Entry 2ZUW (X-ray diffraction, 2.11 A resolution); this record covers chains A and B.

# Chain A (and B)
Protein: Lacto-N-biose phosphorylase
Source organism: Bifidobacterium longum
Notes: EC 2.4.1.211; chain B of this document is another copy of the same molecule, construct and numbering; everything in this record applies to it too
Reference sequence: Q5NU17 (Q5NU17_BIFLO); residues 1-751 here = UniProt positions 1-751
Amino-acid sequence (759 residues; numbered 1 to 759; the number before each row is that of its first residue):
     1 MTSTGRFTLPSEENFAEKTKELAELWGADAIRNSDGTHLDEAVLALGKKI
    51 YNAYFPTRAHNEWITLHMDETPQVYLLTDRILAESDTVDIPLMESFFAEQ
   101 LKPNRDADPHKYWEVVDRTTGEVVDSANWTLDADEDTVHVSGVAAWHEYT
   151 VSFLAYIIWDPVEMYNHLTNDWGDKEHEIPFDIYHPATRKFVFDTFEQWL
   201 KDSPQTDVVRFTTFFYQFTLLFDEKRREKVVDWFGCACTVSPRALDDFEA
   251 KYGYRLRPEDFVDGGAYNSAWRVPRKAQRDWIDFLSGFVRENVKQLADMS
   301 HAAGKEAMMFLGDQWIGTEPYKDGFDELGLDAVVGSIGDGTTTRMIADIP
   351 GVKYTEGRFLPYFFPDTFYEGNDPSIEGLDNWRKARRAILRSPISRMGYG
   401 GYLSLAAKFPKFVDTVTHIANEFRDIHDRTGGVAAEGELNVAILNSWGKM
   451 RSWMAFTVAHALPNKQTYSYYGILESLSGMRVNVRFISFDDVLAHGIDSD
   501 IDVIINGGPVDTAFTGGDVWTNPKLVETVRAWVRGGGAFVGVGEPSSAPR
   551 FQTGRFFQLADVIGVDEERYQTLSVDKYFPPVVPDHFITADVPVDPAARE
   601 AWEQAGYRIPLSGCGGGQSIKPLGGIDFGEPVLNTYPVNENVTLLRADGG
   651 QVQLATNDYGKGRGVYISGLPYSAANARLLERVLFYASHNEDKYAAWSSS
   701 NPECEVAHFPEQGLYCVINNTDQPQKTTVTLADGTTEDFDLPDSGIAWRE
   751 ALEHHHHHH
Disordered / not traced: 1-2, 34-39, 754-759 (chain B: 1-2, 33-43, 367-370, 752-759)
Differences from the reference sequence: expression tag (752-759)
Ligand contacts: 2-acetamido-2-deoxy-alpha-D-glucopyranose (NDG): Val162, Tyr165, Phe218, Leu220, Trp233, Phe310, Leu311, Gly312, Asp313, Ser336, His460
What the authors report for this chain:
  - binding site for sulfate ion: Arg32, Tyr362
  - catalytic residues: Asp313 (citing earlier work)
  - mutagenesis - R32E, R210E, R358E, Y362N: abolished catalytic activity
  - mutagenesis - N166A, Y362F (1,000-fold), F364N: decreased catalytic activity
  - specificity-determining residues: Val162, His460, Ser612 (proposed by the authors, not directly observed)

# Chain A / chain B interface
Pairs across the interface - 134 pairs, chain A then chain B:
  Arg80(A) - Gln552(B)  hydrogen bond
  Arg80(A) - Arg555(B)
  Leu82(A) - Arg530(B)
  Leu82(A) - Arg534(B)
  Leu82(A) - Tyr659(B)
  Glu84(A) - Arg534(B)  salt bridge
  Arg118(A) - Gln552(B)
  Thr119(A) - Arg530(B)  hydrogen bond
  Thr119(A) - Phe551(B)
  Ala145(A) - Glu527(B)
  Trp146(A) - Glu527(B)
  Trp146(A) - Arg530(B)  hydrogen bond (backbone-side chain)
  Trp146(A) - Ala531(B)
  Trp146(A) - Arg534(B)
  His147(A) - Pro523(B)
  His147(A) - Glu527(B)  salt bridge
  Glu148(A) - Arg530(B)  salt bridge
  Glu148(A) - Asp561(B)
  Asp223(A) - Tyr578(B)
  Lys225(A) - Glu640(B)  salt bridge
  Arg227(A) - Tyr578(B)
  Arg227(A) - Glu640(B)  salt bridge
  Glu228(A) - Asp576(B)
  Glu228(A) - Tyr578(B)  hydrogen bond (backbone-side chain)
  Glu228(A) - Ser612(B)  hydrogen bond
  Glu228(A) - Gly613(B)  hydrogen bond (side chain-backbone)
  Lys229(A) - Ser574(B)
  Lys229(A) - Val575(B)
  Lys229(A) - Asp576(B)  hydrogen bond (backbone-backbone)
  Val230(A) - Ser574(B)
  Val231(A) - Ser574(B)  hydrogen bond (backbone-side chain)
  Val231(A) - Gly613(B)
  Asp232(A) - Ser574(B)
  Asp263(A) - Thr553(B)
  Gly264(A) - Gly554(B)
  Gly265(A) - Val575(B)
  Ala266(A) - Thr553(B)
  Ala266(A) - Gln571(B)
  Ser269(A) - Ser574(B)
  Trp271(A) - Tyr570(B)
  Trp271(A) - Leu573(B)  hydrophobic
  Arg272(A) - Thr553(B)  hydrogen bond
  Arg272(A) - Gln571(B)  hydrogen bond
  Val458(A) - Leu573(B)
  Ala459(A) - Ser612(B)
  Leu462(A) - Leu611(B)  hydrophobic
  Leu462(A) - Ser612(B)
  Asn464(A) - Gly613(B)  hydrogen bond (side chain-backbone)
  Asn464(A) - Cys614(B)
  Lys465(A) - Asn634(B)  hydrogen bond
  Lys465(A) - Gly649(B)
  Lys465(A) - Gly650(B)
  Lys465(A) - Gln651(B)  hydrogen bond
  Gln466(A) - Tyr570(B)
  Gln466(A) - Leu573(B)
  Gln466(A) - Asn634(B)  hydrogen bond
  Pro509(A) - Tyr570(B)  hydrophobic
  Val510(A) - Arg569(B)
  Asp511(A) - Arg550(B)  salt bridge
  Asp511(A) - Gln571(B)  hydrogen bond (backbone-side chain)
  Thr512(A) - Tyr570(B)
  Asp518(A) - Arg550(B)  salt bridge
  Val526(A) - Thr119(B)
  Glu527(A) - Ala145(B)
  Glu527(A) - Trp146(B)
  Glu527(A) - His147(B)  salt bridge
  Arg530(A) - Thr119(B)  hydrogen bond
  Arg530(A) - Trp146(B)  hydrogen bond (side chain-backbone)
  Arg530(A) - His147(B)
  Arg530(A) - Glu148(B)  salt bridge
  Ala531(A) - Trp146(B)
  Arg534(A) - Leu82(B)
  Arg534(A) - Glu84(B)  salt bridge
  Arg534(A) - Trp146(B)
  Pro549(A) - Arg550(B)
  Arg550(A) - Asp511(B)  salt bridge
  Arg550(A) - Asp518(B)  salt bridge
  Arg550(A) - Pro549(B)
  Phe551(A) - Thr119(B)
  Gln552(A) - Arg80(B)  hydrogen bond
  Gln552(A) - Arg118(B)  hydrogen bond (side chain-backbone)
  Thr553(A) - Asp263(B)
  Thr553(A) - Ala266(B)
  Thr553(A) - Arg272(B)
  Gly554(A) - Gly264(B)
  Arg555(A) - Arg80(B)
  Asp561(A) - Leu82(B)
  Asp561(A) - Glu148(B)
  Arg569(A) - Val510(B)
  Tyr570(A) - Trp271(B)
  Tyr570(A) - Gln466(B)
  Tyr570(A) - Pro509(B)  hydrophobic
  Tyr570(A) - Thr512(B)
  Gln571(A) - Ala266(B)
  Gln571(A) - Arg272(B)  hydrogen bond
  Gln571(A) - Asp511(B)  hydrogen bond (side chain-backbone)
  Leu573(A) - Trp271(B)  hydrophobic
  Leu573(A) - Val458(B)
  Leu573(A) - Gln466(B)
  Ser574(A) - Lys229(B)
  Ser574(A) - Val230(B)
  Ser574(A) - Val231(B)  hydrogen bond (backbone-backbone)
  Ser574(A) - Asp232(B)
  Ser574(A) - Ser269(B)
  Val575(A) - Lys229(B)
  Val575(A) - Gly265(B)
  Asp576(A) - Glu228(B)
  Asp576(A) - Lys229(B)  hydrogen bond (backbone-backbone)
  Asp576(A) - Val230(B)
  Tyr578(A) - Asp223(B)
  Tyr578(A) - Arg227(B)
  Tyr578(A) - Glu228(B)  hydrogen bond (side chain-backbone)
  Leu611(A) - Leu462(B)  hydrophobic
  Ser612(A) - Glu228(B)  hydrogen bond
  Ser612(A) - Val231(B)
  Ser612(A) - Ala459(B)
  Ser612(A) - Leu462(B)
  Gly613(A) - Glu228(B)  hydrogen bond (backbone-side chain)
  Gly613(A) - Val231(B)
  Gly613(A) - Asn464(B)  hydrogen bond (backbone-side chain)
  Cys614(A) - Asn464(B)
  Glu630(A) - Asn634(B)
  Pro631(A) - Leu633(B)
  Leu633(A) - Glu630(B)
  Leu633(A) - Pro631(B)
  Asn634(A) - Lys465(B)  hydrogen bond
  Asn634(A) - Gln466(B)  hydrogen bond
  Asn634(A) - Glu630(B)
  Glu640(A) - Lys225(B)  salt bridge
  Glu640(A) - Arg227(B)  salt bridge
  Gly649(A) - Lys465(B)
  Gly650(A) - Lys465(B)
  Gln651(A) - Lys465(B)  hydrogen bond
  Tyr659(A) - Leu82(B)
Other interface residues (no listed pair), chain A (74 interface residues in all): Thr120, Thr467, Pro523, Thr572, Pro610
Other interface residues (no listed pair), chain B (74 interface residues in all): Thr120, Thr467, Val526, Thr572, Pro610

# Overview
The chain A/chain B interface involves 74 residues from each chain; the contacts include 30 hydrogen bonds and
14 salt bridges. Polar contacts include Glu84(A)-Arg534(B), His147(A)-Glu527(B) and Glu148(A)-Arg530(B). Chain
A binds 2-acetamido-2-deoxy-alpha-D-glucopyranose. The paper reports the catalytic residue Asp313(A); R32E,
R210E and R358E of chain A, among others, abolish catalytic activity; 7 substitutions were tested in all.
Both chains are Lacto-N-biose phosphorylase (Bifidobacterium longum). Entry 2ZUW (Crystal structure of
Galacto-N-biose/Lacto-N-biose I phosphorylase in complex with GlcNAc and sulfate) was determined by X-ray
diffraction, deposited together with 2ZUS, 2ZUT and 2ZUU.
